6CVQ - chains A and E of the 3 polymer chains in the assembly; structure by X-ray diffraction, 1.65 A resolution.

# Chain A
Protein: Aprataxin
Source organism: Homo sapiens
Notes: EC 3.1.11.7, 3.1.12.2; fragment: Aprataxin catalytic Domain
Reference sequence: Q7Z2E3 (APTX_HUMAN); residues 165-340 here correspond to UniProt positions 179-354 (UniProt number = residue number + 14)
Amino-acid sequence (180 residues; row label = number of the first residue in the row):
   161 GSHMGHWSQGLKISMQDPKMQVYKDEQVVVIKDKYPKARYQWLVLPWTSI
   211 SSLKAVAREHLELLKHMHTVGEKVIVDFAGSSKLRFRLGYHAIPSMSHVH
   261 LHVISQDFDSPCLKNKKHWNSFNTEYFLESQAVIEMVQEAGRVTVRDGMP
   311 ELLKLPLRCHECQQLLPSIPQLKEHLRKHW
Differences from the reference sequence: expression tag (161-164); engineered mutation Gln201 (His215 in Q7Z2E3)
Metal / ion sites: Na+ near Ser255 (its only coordinating residue here); Zn2+: Cys319, Cys322, His335, His339
Small-molecule neighbours: adenosine monophosphate (AMP): Gly170, Leu171, Ser174, Ile191, Lys192, Asp193, Lys194, Tyr195, Lys197, Gln201, Leu203, His251, Pro254, Ser255, Met256, His260, His262
Curated features (UniProtKB/Swiss-Prot):
  - zinc finger: Leu317 to His339 (C2H2-type)
  - region (Interaction with DNA substrate): Asp193 to Lys197, Ser255, Met256
  - motif: His258 to His262 (Histidine triad motif)
  - active site: His260 (Tele-AMP-histidine intermediate)
  - site (Interaction with DNA substrate): Ser174, His251, His262, Lys277
What the authors report for this chain:
  - catalytic residues: Lys197, His260, His262 (citing earlier work)
  - disease-associated variants - K197Q: decreased binding to DNA
  - disease-associated variants - D185E, K197Q, A198V, R199H (DeltaT_m_ = -6.7 degC), P206L, L223P, G231E, S242N (DeltaT_m_ = 3.5 degC), R247*, V263G, D267G, W279*, W279R, R306*: decreased stability
  - disease-associated variants - R247*, W279*: decreased expression
  - disease-associated variants - L248M: increased stability in response to adenosine monophosphate
  - disease-associated variants - L248M: unchanged stability
  - disease-associated variants - K197Q, R199H (14- to 18-fold), L223P, S242N, V263G (7-fold), D267G, W279R, R306*: decreased catalytic activity

# Chain E
Molecule: 10-nt DNA strand
Sequence (10 nucleotides; numbered 1 to 10; the number before each row is that of its first residue):
     1 GAATCATAAC

# Interface between chain A and chain E
Contacting residue pairs (7; chain A residue first):
  Lys276(A) - DC5(E)  salt bridge to the phosphate
  Lys314(A) - DA6(E)  salt bridge to the phosphate
  Ser328(A) - DA3(E)  phosphate contact
  Ser328(A) - DT4(E)  phosphate contact
  Ile329(A) - DT4(E)  hydrogen bond to the phosphate
  Pro330(A) - DA3(E)  phosphate contact
  Pro330(A) - DT4(E)  phosphate contact

# In short
5 residues of chain A face 4 of chain E across their interface; the contacts include 1 hydrogen bond and 2
salt bridges. Polar pairs include Ile329(A)-DT4(E), Lys276(A)-DC5(E) and Lys314(A)-DA6(E). From the paper:
catalytic residues Lys197(A), His260(A) and His262(A); D185E, K197Q and A198V of chain A, among others, reduce
stability; 15 substitutions were tested in all.
Here chain A is Aprataxin (Homo sapiens) and chain E is a 10-nt DNA strand. Entry 6CVQ (Human Aprataxin (Aptx)
H201Q bound to RNA-DNA, AMP and Zn product complex) was determined by X-ray diffraction (same publication as
6CVO, 6CVP, 6CVR, 6CVS and 6CVT).
